PDB entry 9CIA | electron microscopy, 3.39 A resolution | chains B and e of the 12 polymer chains in the assembly

Chain B:
Name: UCHT1 Fab chain
From: Homo sapiens
Notes: antibody fragment or engineered binder
Amino-acid sequence (120 residues; row label = number of the first residue in the row):
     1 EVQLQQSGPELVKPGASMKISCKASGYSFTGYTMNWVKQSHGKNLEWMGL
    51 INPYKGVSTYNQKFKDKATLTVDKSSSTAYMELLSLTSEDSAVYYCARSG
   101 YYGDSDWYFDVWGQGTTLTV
Disulfide bonds: Cys22-Cys96

Chain e:
Name: T-cell surface glycoprotein CD3 epsilon chain
From: Homo sapiens
Reference sequence: P07766 (CD3E_HUMAN); numbering as in UniProt (aligned over 33-155)
Amino-acid sequence (123 residues; each row starts with the number of its first residue):
    33 QTPYKVSISGTTVILTCPQYPGSEILWQHNDKNIGGDEDDKNIGSDEDHL
    83 SLKEFSELEQSGYYVCYPRGSKPEDANFYLYLRARVCENCMEMDVMSVAT
   133 IVIVDICITGGLLLLVYYWSKNR
Disulfide bonds: Cys49-Cys98, Cys119-Cys122

Interface between chain B and chain e:
Pairs across the interface - 29 pairs, chain B then chain e:
  Thr30(B) - Asp69(e)
  Gly31(B) - Asp69(e)
  Thr33(B) - Arg101(e)  hydrogen bond
  Leu50(B) - Arg101(e)
  Asn52(B) - Arg101(e)
  Tyr54(B) - Gly68(e)
  Tyr54(B) - Asp69(e)
  Tyr54(B) - Lys73(e)  hydrogen bond
  Lys55(B) - Glu56(e)  salt bridge
  Lys55(B) - Ser77(e)  hydrogen bond (side chain-backbone)
  Val57(B) - Glu56(e)
  Thr59(B) - Arg101(e)
  Tyr101(B) - Gly67(e)
  Tyr101(B) - Gly68(e)
  Tyr101(B) - Arg101(e)  hydrogen bond (backbone-side chain)
  Tyr102(B) - Leu58(e)  hydrophobic
  Tyr102(B) - Asn65(e)
  Tyr102(B) - Ile66(e)
  Tyr102(B) - Gly67(e)  hydrogen bond (side chain-backbone)
  Tyr102(B) - Asp69(e)  hydrogen bond (side chain-backbone)
  Tyr102(B) - Glu70(e)  hydrogen bond
  Tyr102(B) - Tyr99(e)
  Gly103(B) - Leu58(e)
  Gly103(B) - Tyr99(e)
  Gly103(B) - Pro105(e)
  Asp104(B) - Asn65(e)  hydrogen bond
  Asp106(B) - Arg101(e)  salt bridge
  Asp106(B) - Gly102(e)
  Trp107(B) - Lys104(e)
Also at the interface, not in a pair above, chain B (17 interface residues in all): Ser28, Gly100
Also at the interface, not in a pair above, chain e (17 interface residues in all): Ile57, Ser103

Summary:
The chain B/chain e interface involves 17 residues from each chain; the contacts include 8 hydrogen bonds and
2 salt bridges. Polar pairs include Lys55(B)-Glu56(e), Asp106(B)-Arg101(e) and Thr33(B)-Arg101(e).
Here chain B is UCHT1 Fab chain and chain e is T-cell surface glycoprotein CD3 epsilon chain, both from Homo
sapiens. Entry 9CIA (T cell receptor complex) was determined by electron microscopy, deposited together with
9CI8.
